Entry 1QVV (X-ray diffraction, 2.35 A resolution); this record covers chain A.

== Chain A ==
Name: YDR533c protein
Organism: Saccharomyces cerevisiae
UniProtKB: Q04432 (HSP31_YEAST); residues 1-237 here = UniProt positions 1-237
Amino-acid sequence (237 residues; row label = number of the first residue in the row):
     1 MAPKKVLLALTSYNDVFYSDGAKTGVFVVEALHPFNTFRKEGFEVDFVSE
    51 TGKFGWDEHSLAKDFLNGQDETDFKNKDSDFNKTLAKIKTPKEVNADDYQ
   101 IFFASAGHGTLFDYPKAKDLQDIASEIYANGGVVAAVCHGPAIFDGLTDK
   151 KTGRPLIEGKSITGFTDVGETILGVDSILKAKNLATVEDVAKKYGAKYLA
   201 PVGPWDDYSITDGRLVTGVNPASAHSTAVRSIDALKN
Unresolved in the structure: 1-3
Modified / non-standard residues: Cys138 (s,s-(2-hydroxyethyl)thiocysteine; CME)
Differences from the reference sequence: modified residue (138)
Swiss-Prot annotation at these positions:
  - active site: Cys138, His139, Glu170
  - modified residue: Cys138 (Cysteine sulfinic acid (-SO2H))

== Overview ==
UniProt lists 3 active-site residues.
Chain A is YDR533c protein (Saccharomyces cerevisiae); the structure, Crystal structure of the S. cerevisiae
YDR533c protein, was determined by X-ray diffraction, deposited together with 1QVW and 1QVZ.
